Entry 1VF5 (X-ray diffraction, 3.00 A resolution); this record covers chains N and R of the 16 polymer chains in the assembly.

== Chain N ==
Protein: Cytochrome B6
Source organism: Mastigocladus laminosus
UniProtKB: P83791 (CYB6_MASLA); residues 1-215 here = UniProt positions 1-215
Chain sequence (215 residues; each row starts with the number of its first residue):
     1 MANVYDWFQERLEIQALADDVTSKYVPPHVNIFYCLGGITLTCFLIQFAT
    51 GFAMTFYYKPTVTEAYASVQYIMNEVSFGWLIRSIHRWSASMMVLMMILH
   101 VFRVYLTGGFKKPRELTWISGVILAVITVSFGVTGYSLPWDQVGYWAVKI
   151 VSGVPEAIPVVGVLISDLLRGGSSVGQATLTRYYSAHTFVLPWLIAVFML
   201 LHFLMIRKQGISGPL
Not modelled in the structure: 1-12, 215
Covalent attachments: heme (HEM) linked to Cys-35
Metal / ion sites: heme Fe site 1: His-86, His-187; heme Fe site 2: His-100, His-202
Residues lining bound ligands:
  - beta-carotene (BCR): Phe-33, Ile-39, Met-96, Leu-99
  - chlorophyll a (CLA): Met-97, Ile-98, Val-101, Phe-102, Ala-125, Val-126, Val-129
  - heme (HEM), molecule 1: Asn-31, Tyr-34, Gly-38, Leu-41, Thr-42, Phe-203, Ile-206, Lys-208
  - heme (HEM), molecule 2: Tyr-34, Gly-37, Gly-38, Thr-40, Leu-41, Met-93, Met-97, His-100, Val-101, Arg-103, Val-104, Gly-109, Phe-110, Arg-114, Thr-117, Trp-118, Gly-121, Val-122, Leu-124, Ala-125, Thr-128, Ile-195, Met-199, His-202, Phe-203, Ile-206, Gln-209, Gly-210
  - heme (HEM), molecule 3: Phe-44, Gln-47, Phe-48, Gly-51, Phe-52, Met-54, Thr-55, Tyr-58, Val-69, Ile-72, Arg-83, His-86, Arg-87, Ala-90, Met-93, Thr-128, Phe-131, Gly-132, Gly-135, Tyr-136, Leu-138, Pro-139, Tyr-184, His-187, Thr-188, Pro-192
  - dioleoyl-phosphatidylcholine (OPC; (7R,17E)-4-hydroxy-N,N,N,7-tetramethyl-7-[(8E)-octadec-8-enoyloxy]-10-oxo-3,5,9-trioxa-4-phosphaheptacos-17-en-1-aminium 4-oxide), molecule 1: Phe-44, Leu-45, Phe-48, Phe-52, Phe-56, Ala-196, Met-199, Leu-200, Phe-203
  - dioleoyl-phosphatidylcholine (OPC), molecule 2: Leu-168, Val-197, Phe-198, Leu-201, Met-205
  - tridecyl-stigmatellin (TDS; 8-hydroxy-5,7-dimethoxy-3-methyl-2-tridecyl-4H-chromen-4-one): Ser-130, Val-133, Thr-134, Val-151, Val-154, Leu-169, Arg-182, Tyr-183, Ala-186, Val-190, Leu-191, Leu-194
Swiss-Prot annotation at these positions:
  - binding site (heme c): Cys-35, Lys-208
  - binding site (heme b): Arg-83, His-86, His-100, Arg-103, His-187, His-202
From the paper describing this entry:
  - binding site for heme: Val-26, Asn-31, Cys-35, Gly-38, Phe-203, Ile-206, Arg-207, Gln-209

== Chain R ==
Protein: Protein pet L
Source organism: Mastigocladus laminosus
UniProtKB: P83795 (PETL_MASLA); residue numbers follow UniProt; this construct covers 1-32
Chain sequence (32 residues; row label = number of the first residue in the row):
     1 MILGAVFYIVFIALFFGIAVGIIFAIKSIKLI
Residues lining bound ligands: beta-carotene (BCR): Val-10, Ala-13, Leu-14, Phe-16, Gly-17, Val-20, Phe-24

== Chain N / chain R interface ==
Pairs across the interface - 22 pairs, chain N then chain R:
  Phe-33(N) with Leu-14(R), hydrophobic; Gly-17(R); Ile-18(R), hydrophobic
  Trp-88(N) with Leu-3(R), hydrophobic
  Ser-91(N) with Leu-3(R)
  Leu-95(N) with Phe-7(R), hydrophobic; Val-10(R), hydrophobic
  Leu-99(N) with Phe-11(R), hydrophobic; Leu-14(R), hydrophobic
  Phe-102(N) with Phe-11(R), hydrophobic; Phe-15(R), hydrophobic; Ile-18(R), hydrophobic
  Arg-103(N) with Ile-18(R)
  Leu-106(N) with Ile-18(R), hydrophobic; Ala-19(R); Ile-22(R)
  Ser-212(N) with Ile-26(R)
  Gly-213(N) with Ile-26(R); Ile-29(R); Lys-30(R)
  Pro-214(N) with Ile-29(R); Lys-30(R)
Other interface residues (no listed pair), chain R (14 interface residues in all): Ile-2

== In short ==
11 residues of chain N face 14 of chain R across their interface. Beta-carotene is bound between chain N and
chain R. Bound to chain N: dioleoyl-phosphatidylcholine, heme, tridecyl-stigmatellin and chlorophyll a.
Covalently linked heme: at Cys-35(N). From the paper: a binding site for heme at Val-26(N), Asn-31(N) and
Cys-35(N) among others.
Here chain N is Cytochrome B6 and chain R is Protein pet L, both from Mastigocladus laminosus. Entry 1VF5
(Crystal Structure of Cytochrome b6f Complex from M.laminosus) was determined by X-ray diffraction.
